Entry 6OP0 (X-ray diffraction, 2.55 A resolution); this record covers chains A and C of the 3 polymer chains in the assembly.

# Chain A (and C)
Name: Tumor necrosis factor
Source organism: Homo sapiens
Notes: chain C of this document is another copy of the same molecule, construct and numbering; everything in this record applies to it too
UniProt: P01375 (TNFA_HUMAN); residues 1-157 here correspond to UniProt positions 77-233 (UniProt number = residue number + 76)
Amino-acid sequence (158 residues; row label = number of the first residue in the row; numbering starts at 0):
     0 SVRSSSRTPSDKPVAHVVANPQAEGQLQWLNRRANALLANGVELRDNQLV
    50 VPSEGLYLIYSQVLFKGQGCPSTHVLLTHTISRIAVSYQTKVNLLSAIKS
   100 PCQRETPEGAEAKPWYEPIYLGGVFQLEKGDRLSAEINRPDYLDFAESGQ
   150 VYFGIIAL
Not modelled in the structure: 0-6, 107-110 (chain C: 0-10, 20-22, 31-39, 86-87, 102-111, 144-147)
Disulfides: Cys69-Cys101
Differences from the reference sequence: expression tag (0)
Small-molecule neighbours: A7A ((R)-{1-[(2,5-dimethylphenyl)methyl]-6-(1-methyl-1H-pyrazol-4-yl)-1H-benzimidazol-2-yl}(pyridin-4-yl)methanol): Leu57, Tyr59, Tyr119, Gly121, Val123, Ile155, Leu157
Reported in the primary citation:
  - mutagenesis - L57F: unchanged signaling (HEK assay)

# Interface between chain A and chain C
Contacting residue pairs (10):
  Leu94(A) with Gln149(C)
  Tyr119(A) with Tyr119(C)
  Gly121(A) with Gln61(C), hydrogen bond (backbone-side chain); Gln149(C)
  Gly122(A) with Gly148(C)
  Val123(A) with His15(C); Gly148(C), hydrogen bond (backbone-backbone); Tyr151(C)
  Leu157(A) with Tyr59(C); Ile155(C)
Other interface residues (no listed pair), chain A (9 interface residues in all): Leu57, Leu120, Phe124

# Overview
9 residues of chain A face 8 of chain C across their interface, with 2 hydrogen bonds. Polar contacts include
Gly121(A)-Gln61(C) and Val123(A)-Gly148(C). Bound to chain A: compound A7A. The paper reports that L57F of
chain A leaves signaling (HEK assay) unchanged.
Both chains are Tumor necrosis factor (Homo sapiens). Entry 6OP0 (Asymmetric hTNF-alpha) was determined by
X-ray diffraction together with 6OOY and 6OOZ from the same study.
